PDB entry 4YMS | X-ray diffraction, 2.80 A resolution | chains D and C of the 4 polymer chains in the assembly

== Chain D (and C) ==
Name: ABC-type amino acid transport system, permease component
Source organism: Caldanaerobacter subterraneus subsp. tengcongensis MB4
Notes: chain C of this document is another copy of the same molecule, construct and numbering; everything in this record applies to it too
Reference sequence: Q8RCC3 (Q8RCC3_CALS4); residue numbers follow UniProt; this construct covers 1-220
Amino-acid sequence (220 residues; numbered 1 to 220; the number before each row is that of its first residue):
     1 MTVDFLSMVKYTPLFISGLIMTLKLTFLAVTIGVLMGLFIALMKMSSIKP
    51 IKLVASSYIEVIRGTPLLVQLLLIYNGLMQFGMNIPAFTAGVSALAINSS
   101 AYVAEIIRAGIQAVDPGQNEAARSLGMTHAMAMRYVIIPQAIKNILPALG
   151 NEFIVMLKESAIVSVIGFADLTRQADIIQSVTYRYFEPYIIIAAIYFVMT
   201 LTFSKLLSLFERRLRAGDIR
Unresolved in the structure: 216-220 (chain C: 215-220)
What the authors report for this chain:
  - mutagenesis - Y189A: abolished catalytic activity
  - self-association interface (contacts with another copy of this molecule): Tyr189 (proposed by the authors, not directly observed)
  - mutagenesis - E152A: increased catalytic activity (ArtI/Arg/His-stimulated ATPase activity)

== How chain D and chain C interact ==
Residue-residue contacts (65; chain D residue first):
  Met1(D) - Gln80(C)  hydrogen bond (backbone-backbone)
  Glu60(D) - Phe197(C)
  Val61(D) - Phe197(C)  hydrophobic
  Arg63(D) - Lys158(C)  hydrogen bond (backbone-side chain)
  Gly64(D) - Lys158(C)
  Gly64(D) - Tyr196(C)
  Gly64(D) - Phe197(C)
  Gly64(D) - Thr200(C)  hydrogen bond (backbone-side chain)
  Thr65(D) - Lys158(C)
  Thr65(D) - Ala193(C)  hydrogen bond (side chain-backbone)
  Pro66(D) - Lys158(C)
  Pro66(D) - Ala161(C)  hydrophobic
  Pro66(D) - Tyr196(C)  hydrophobic
  Leu68(D) - Ala161(C)
  Leu68(D) - Ser164(C)
  Val69(D) - Thr172(C)
  Val69(D) - Ile192(C)  hydrophobic
  Val69(D) - Ala193(C)  hydrophobic
  Val69(D) - Tyr196(C)  hydrophobic
  Leu72(D) - Tyr189(C)
  Leu73(D) - Phe186(C)
  Leu73(D) - Tyr189(C)  hydrophobic
  Leu73(D) - Ile190(C)  hydrophobic
  Asn76(D) - Tyr185(C)
  Asn76(D) - Tyr189(C)
  Gly77(D) - Tyr185(C)
  Gly77(D) - Phe186(C)
  Gln80(D) - Met1(C)
  Gln80(D) - Arg184(C)
  Gln80(D) - Tyr185(C)  hydrogen bond (side chain-backbone)
  Gln80(D) - Phe186(C)  hydrogen bond (side chain-backbone)
  Gln80(D) - Glu187(C)  hydrogen bond
  Phe81(D) - Phe186(C)  hydrophobic
  Tyr102(D) - Lys158(C)  hydrogen bond
  Lys158(D) - Arg63(C)  hydrogen bond (side chain-backbone)
  Lys158(D) - Gly64(C)
  Lys158(D) - Thr65(C)
  Lys158(D) - Pro66(C)
  Lys158(D) - Tyr102(C)  hydrogen bond
  Ala161(D) - Leu68(C)
  Ser164(D) - Leu68(C)
  Val165(D) - Leu68(C)  hydrophobic
  Val165(D) - Val165(C)  hydrophobic
  Thr172(D) - Val69(C)
  Arg184(D) - Gln80(C)
  Tyr185(D) - Asn76(C)
  Tyr185(D) - Gly77(C)
  Tyr185(D) - Gln80(C)  hydrogen bond (backbone-side chain)
  Phe186(D) - Leu73(C)
  Phe186(D) - Gly77(C)
  Phe186(D) - Gln80(C)  hydrogen bond (backbone-side chain)
  Phe186(D) - Phe81(C)  hydrophobic
  Glu187(D) - Gln80(C)  hydrogen bond
  Tyr189(D) - Leu72(C)
  Tyr189(D) - Leu73(C)  hydrophobic
  Ala193(D) - Thr65(C)  hydrogen bond (backbone-side chain)
  Ala193(D) - Val69(C)  hydrophobic
  Tyr196(D) - Gly64(C)
  Tyr196(D) - Thr65(C)
  Tyr196(D) - Pro66(C)
  Phe197(D) - Glu60(C)
  Phe197(D) - Val61(C)  hydrophobic
  Phe197(D) - Gly64(C)
  Thr200(D) - Gly64(C)  hydrogen bond (side chain-backbone)
  Leu201(D) - Glu60(C)
Interface residues without a listed pair, chain D (36 interface residues in all): Val3, Ile162, Tyr183, Ile190, Ile192
Interface residues without a listed pair, chain C (37 interface residues in all): Leu78, Ile162, Asp176, Tyr183, Leu201

== Overview ==
36 residues of chain D face 37 of chain C across their interface; the contacts include 15 hydrogen bonds.
Polar contacts include Arg63(D)-Lys158(C), Gly64(D)-Thr200(C) and Thr65(D)-Ala193(C). From the paper: Y189A of
chain D abolishes catalytic activity; a self-association interface involving Tyr189(D).
Both chains are ABC-type amino acid transport system, permease component (Caldanaerobacter subterraneus subsp.
tengcongensis MB4). Entry 4YMS (Crystal structure of an amino acid ABC transporter) was determined by X-ray
diffraction together with 4YMT, 4YMU, 4YMV, 4YMW and 4YMX from the same study.
